Entry 6AWB (electron microscopy, 6.70 A resolution (low resolution: residue-level contacts below are approximate; hydrogen-bond / salt-bridge calls are withheld)); this record covers chains A and F of the 27 polymer chains in the assembly.

[Chain A]
Molecule: 16S rRNA
From: Escherichia coli
Sequence (1539 nucleotides; row label = number of the first residue in the row):
     2 AAUUGAAGAG UUUGAUCAUG GCUCAGAUUG AACGCUGGCG GCAGGCCUAA CACAUGCAAG
    62 UCGAACGGUA ACAGGAAGAA GCUUGCUUCU UUGCUGACGA GUGGCGGACG GGUGAGUAAU
   122 GUCUGGGAAA CUGCCUGAUG GAGGGGGAUA ACUACUGGAA ACGGUAGCUA AUACCGCAUA
   182 ACGUCGCAAG ACCAAAGAGG GGGACCUUCG GGCCUCUUGC CAUCGGAUGU GCCCAGAUGG
   242 GAUUAGCUAG UAGGUGGGGU AACGGCUCAC CUAGGCGACG AUCCCUAGCU GGUCUGAGAG
   302 GAUGACCAGC CACACUGGAA CUGAGACACG GUCCAGACUC CUACGGGAGG CAGCAGUGGG
   362 GAAUAUUGCA CAAUGGGCGC AAGCCUGAUG CAGCCAUGCC GCGUGUAUGA AGAAGGCCUU
   422 CGGGUUGUAA AGUACUUUCA GCGGGGAGGA AGGGAGUAAA GUUAAUACCU UUGCUCAUUG
   482 ACGUUACCCG CAGAAGAAGC ACCGGCUAAC UCCGUGCCAG CAGCCGCGGU AAUACGGAGG
   542 GUGCAAGCGU UAAUCGGAAU UACUGGGCGU AAAGCGCACG CAGGCGGUUU GUUAAGUCAG
   602 AUGUGAAAUC CCCGGGCUCA ACCUGGGAAC UGCAUCUGAU ACUGGCAAGC UUGAGUCUCG
   662 UAGAGGGGGG UAGAAUUCCA GGUGUAGCGG UGAAAUGCGU AGAGAUCUGG AGGAAUACCG
   722 GUGGCGAAGG CGGCCCCCUG GACGAAGACU GACGCUCAGG UGCGAAAGCG UGGGGAGCAA
   782 ACAGGAUUAG AUACCCUGGU AGUCCACGCC GUAAACGAUG UCGACUUGGA GGUUGUGCCC
   842 UUGAGGCGUG GCUUCCGGAG CUAACGCGUU AAGUCGACCG CCUGGGGAGU ACGGCCGCAA
   902 GGUUAAAACU CAAAUGAAUU GACGGGGGCC CGCACAAGCG GUGGAGCAUG UGGUUUAAUU
   962 CGAUGCAACG CGAAGAACCU UACCUGGUCU UGACAUCCAC GGAAGUUUUC AGAGAUGAGA
  1022 AUGUGCCUUC GGGAACCGUG AGACAGGUGC UGCAUGGCUG UCGUCAGCUC GUGUUGUGAA
  1082 AUGUUGGGUU AAGUCCCGCA ACGAGCGCAA CCCUUAUCCU UUGUUGCCAG CGGUCCGGCC
  1142 GGGAACUCAA AGGAGACUGC CAGUGAUAAA CUGGAGGAAG GUGGGGAUGA CGUCAAGUCA
  1202 UCAUGGCCCU UACGACCAGG GCUACACACG UGCUACAAUG GCGCAUACAA AGAGAAGCGA
  1262 CCUCGCGAGA GCAAGCGGAC CUCAUAAAGU GCGUCGUAGU CCGGAUUGGA GUCUGCAACU
  1322 CGACUCCAUG AAGUCGGAAU CGCUAGUAAU CGUGGAUCAG AAUGCCACGG UGAAUACGUU
  1382 CCCGGGCCUU GUACACACCG CCCGUCACAC CAUGGGAGUG GGUUGCAAAA GAAGUAGGUA
  1442 GCUUAACCUU CGGGAGGGCG CUUACCACUU UGUGAUUCAU GACUGGGGUG AAGUCGUAAC
  1502 AAGGUAACCG UAGGGGAACC UGCGGUUGGA UCACCUCCU
Disordered / not traced: 1400-1495

[Chain F]
Protein: 30S ribosomal protein S3
From: Escherichia coli
UniProtKB: B7MCS9 (RS3_ECO45); residues 1-206 here correspond to UniProt positions 2-207 (UniProt number = residue number + 1)
Amino-acid sequence (206 residues; row label = number of the first residue in the row):
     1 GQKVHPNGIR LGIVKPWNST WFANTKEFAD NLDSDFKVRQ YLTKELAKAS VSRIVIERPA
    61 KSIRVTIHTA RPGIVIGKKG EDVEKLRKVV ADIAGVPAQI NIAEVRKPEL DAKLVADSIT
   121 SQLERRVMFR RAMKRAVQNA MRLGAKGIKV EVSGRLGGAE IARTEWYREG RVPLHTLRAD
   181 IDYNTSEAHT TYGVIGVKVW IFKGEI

[Chain A / chain F interface]
Pairs across the interface (61; chain A residue first):
  A532(A) with Glu160(F); Thr191(F)
  A1055(A) with Arg155(F); Tyr192(F)
  U1056(A) with Gly154(F); Ala162(F); Val194(F)
  G1057(A) with Ser153(F); Glu187(F); Val194(F); Gly196(F)
  G1058(A) with Tyr183(F); Thr185(F); Lys198(F)
  C1059(A) with His5(F); Tyr183(F); Lys198(F)
  U1060(A) with Gly1(F); Lys3(F); Val4(F)
  G1061(A) with Gln2(F)
  U1062(A) with Gln2(F)
  G1106(A) with Arg168(F); Gly170(F); Arg171(F)
  C1107(A) with Arg168(F); Arg171(F); Val172(F); Pro173(F)
  G1108(A) with Lys3(F); Val172(F); Pro173(F); His175(F)
  C1109(A) with His175(F)
  A1111(A) with His175(F); Thr176(F)
  C1112(A) with Leu177(F); Arg178(F)
  U1189(A) with His175(F)
  G1190(A) with Gln2(F); Lys3(F); Val4(F); His175(F)
  A1191(A) with Lys3(F); His175(F)
  C1192(A) with Lys3(F); Trp166(F)
  G1193(A) with Trp166(F)
  A1204(A) with His189(F); Val194(F)
  U1205(A) with Gly193(F); Val194(F)
  G1206(A) with Thr191(F); Tyr192(F); Gly193(F)
  G1255(A) with Thr25(F)
  A1256(A) with Thr25(F); Lys26(F)
  G1278(A) with Asn24(F); Lys26(F)
  G1279(A) with Thr25(F)
Also at the interface, not in a pair above, chain A (30 interface residues in all): C1113, A1188, A1257
Also at the interface, not in a pair above, chain F (40 interface residues in all): Ile9, Ile13, Lys149, Ile161, Leu174, Thr190, Ile195

[Summary]
The interface between chain A and chain F involves 30 residues on one side and 40 on the other.
Chain A is 16S rRNA and chain F is 30S ribosomal protein S3, both from Escherichia coli; the structure,
Structure of 30S ribosomal subunit and RNA polymerase complex in non-rotated state, was determined by electron
microscopy, deposited together with 6AWC and 6AWD.
